8X7X - chains C and F; structure by X-ray diffraction, 2.59 A resolution.

Chain C:
Name: HR1
UniProtKB: A8JNZ2 (A8JNZ2_9ALPC); residues 767-842 here correspond to UniProt positions 765-840 (UniProt number = residue number - 2)
Chain sequence (76 residues; each row starts with the number of its first residue):
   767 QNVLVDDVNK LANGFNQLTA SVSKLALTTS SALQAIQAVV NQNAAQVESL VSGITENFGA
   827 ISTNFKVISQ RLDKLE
Not modelled in the structure: 839-842
Construct notes: conflict Val769 (Ala767 in A8JNZ2), Ser789 (Gly787 in A8JNZ2)

Chain F:
Name: HR2
UniProtKB: A8JP08 (A8JP08_9ALPC); residues 1025-1058 here correspond to UniProt positions 1023-1056 (UniProt number = residue number - 2)
Chain sequence (36 residues; numbered 1024 to 1059; the number before each row is that of its first residue):
  1024 GKNLTADMSK LNISAEIQLI NEIAHNVSNM RVEVEA
Construct notes: expression tag (1024, 1059)

Chain C / chain F interface:
Pairs across the interface - 33 pairs, chain C then chain F:
  Asp773(C) - Val1057(F)
  Asp773(C) - Glu1058(F)
  Lys776(C) - Glu1056(F)
  Leu777(C) - Val1055(F)  hydrophobic
  Gln783(C) - Met1053(F)
  Ser787(C) - Ile1046(F)
  Ser787(C) - Val1050(F)
  Lys790(C) - Ile1046(F)
  Leu791(C) - Ile1043(F)  hydrophobic
  Leu791(C) - Ile1046(F)
  Thr794(C) - Glu1039(F)
  Thr794(C) - Ile1043(F)
  Thr795(C) - Ile1043(F)
  Ser797(C) - Glu1039(F)  hydrogen bond
  Ala798(C) - Glu1039(F)
  Ala801(C) - Leu1034(F)
  Ala801(C) - Ile1036(F)  hydrophobic
  Ile802(C) - Leu1034(F)  hydrophobic
  Ile802(C) - Ile1036(F)  hydrophobic
  Val805(C) - Ser1032(F)
  Val805(C) - Lys1033(F)
  Val805(C) - Leu1034(F)  hydrophobic
  Gln808(C) - Ser1032(F)
  Asn809(C) - Met1031(F)
  Asn809(C) - Ser1032(F)  hydrogen bond (side chain-backbone)
  Gln812(C) - Ala1029(F)
  Gln812(C) - Asp1030(F)
  Gln812(C) - Met1031(F)
  Gly819(C) - Leu1027(F)
  Ile820(C) - Leu1027(F)
  Glu822(C) - Lys1025(F)
  Asn823(C) - Gly1024(F)
  Asn823(C) - Lys1025(F)  hydrogen bond (side chain-backbone)
Other interface residues (no listed pair), chain C (25 interface residues in all): Leu784, Val813, Leu816, Ala826
Other interface residues (no listed pair), chain F (21 interface residues in all): Thr1028, Leu1042

Summary:
Chain C and chain F form an interface of 25 and 21 residues respectively; the contacts include 3 hydrogen
bonds. Polar pairs include Ser797(C)-Glu1039(F), Asn809(C)-Ser1032(F) and Asn823(C)-Lys1025(F).
Chain C is HR1 and chain F is HR2; the structure, Crystal structure of SADS-CoV fusion core, was determined by
X-ray diffraction together with 8X7Z from the same study.
